7VP5 - chains A and B of the 4 polymer chains in the assembly; structure by X-ray diffraction, 2.99 A resolution.

== Chain A (and B) ==
Molecule: Transcription factor TCP10
From: Arabidopsis thaliana
Notes: chain B of this document is another copy of the same molecule, construct and numbering; everything in this record applies to it too
UniProtKB: O82277 (TCP10_ARATH); residues 1-87 here = UniProt positions 1-87
Sequence (107 residues; each row starts with the number of its first residue; numbers below 1 keep their minus sign (Met-19 is residue -19)):
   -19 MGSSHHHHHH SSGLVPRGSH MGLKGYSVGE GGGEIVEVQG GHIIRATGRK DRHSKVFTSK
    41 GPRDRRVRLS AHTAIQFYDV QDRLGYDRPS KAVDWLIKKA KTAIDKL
Not modelled in the structure: -19 to 31 (chain B: -19 to 13, 87)
Differences from the reference sequence: initiating methionine (-19); expression tag (-18 to 0)

== How chain A and chain B interact ==
Contacting residue pairs (73):
  Ser34(A) with Arg48(B)
  Val36(A) with Ala54(B), hydrophobic; Ile55(B), hydrophobic
  Thr38(A) with Tyr58(B)
  Ser39(A) with Asp62(B), hydrogen bond
  Lys40(A) with Asp62(B)
  Arg43(A) with Tyr58(B)
  Asp44(A) with Tyr58(B), hydrogen bond (backbone-side chain)
  Arg45(A) with Val47(B); Arg48(B); Leu49(B), hydrogen bond (backbone-backbone); Ser50(B); Ala51(B); Ala54(B)
  Arg46(A) with Arg46(B); Val47(B)
  Val47(A) with Arg46(B); Val47(B), hydrogen bond (backbone-backbone); Tyr58(B)
  Arg48(A) with His33(B), hydrogen bond; Asp44(B), salt bridge; Arg45(B); Arg46(B)
  Leu49(A) with Arg45(B), hydrogen bond (backbone-side chain); Ser70(B); Val73(B), hydrophobic
  Ser50(A) with Arg45(B); Ser70(B), hydrogen bond (backbone-side chain)
  Ala51(A) with Ile23(B), hydrophobic; Val36(B); Arg45(B)
  Thr53(A) with Ser70(B), hydrogen bond; Val73(B); Asp74(B), hydrogen bond
  Ala54(A) with Val36(B), hydrophobic
  Ile55(A) with Gly20(B); Gly21(B); His22(B); Val36(B), hydrophobic
  Phe57(A) with Ile77(B), hydrophobic
  Tyr58(A) with Val36(B), hydrophobic; Arg43(B); Asp44(B), hydrogen bond (side chain-backbone); Arg45(B); Arg46(B), hydrogen bond (side chain-backbone)
  Gln61(A) with Arg43(B), hydrogen bond
  Asp62(A) with Thr38(B), hydrogen bond; Ser39(B), hydrogen bond; Lys40(B); Arg43(B), salt bridge
  Arg63(A) with Ile84(B), hydrogen bond (side chain-backbone); Asp85(B)
  Pro69(A) with Val47(B), hydrophobic
  Ser70(A) with Arg48(B); Leu49(B); Ser50(B), hydrogen bond (side chain-backbone); Thr53(B), hydrogen bond
  Val73(A) with Leu49(B), hydrophobic; Thr53(B)
  Asp74(A) with Thr53(B), hydrogen bond; Gln56(B)
  Trp75(A) with Ala83(B), hydrophobic; Ile84(B)
  Leu76(A) with Ile77(B), hydrophobic; Ala80(B), hydrophobic
  Ile77(A) with Phe57(B); Leu76(B), hydrophobic
  Lys79(A) with Ala80(B)
  Ala83(A) with Trp75(B), hydrophobic; Lys79(B)
  Ile84(A) with Arg63(B); Trp75(B)
  Leu87(A) with Arg63(B), hydrogen bond (backbone-side chain)
Interface residues without a listed pair, chain A (36 interface residues in all): His52, Gln56, Ala80
Interface residues without a listed pair, chain B (41 interface residues in all): Gln19, Ser34, Pro69, Lys86

== In short ==
The interface between chain A and chain B involves 36 residues on one side and 41 on the other, with 19
hydrogen bonds and 2 salt bridges. Among the polar pairs are Arg48(A)-Asp44(B), Asp62(A)-Arg43(B) and
Ser39(A)-Asp62(B).
Both chains are Transcription factor TCP10 (Arabidopsis thaliana). Entry 7VP5 (Structure of a transcription
factor and DNA complex) was determined by X-ray diffraction (same publication as 7VP1, 7VP2, 7VP4 and 7VP7).
